PDB entry 8WNI | X-ray diffraction, 1.95 A resolution | chain A

# Chain A
Name: Isoleucine--tRNA ligase
Source organism: Helicobacter pylori
Notes: EC 6.1.1.5
Reference sequence: A0A2J9KLI1 (A0A2J9KLI1_HELPX); residues 1-920 here = UniProt positions 1-920
Sequence (921 residues; row label = number of the first residue in the row; numbering starts at 0):
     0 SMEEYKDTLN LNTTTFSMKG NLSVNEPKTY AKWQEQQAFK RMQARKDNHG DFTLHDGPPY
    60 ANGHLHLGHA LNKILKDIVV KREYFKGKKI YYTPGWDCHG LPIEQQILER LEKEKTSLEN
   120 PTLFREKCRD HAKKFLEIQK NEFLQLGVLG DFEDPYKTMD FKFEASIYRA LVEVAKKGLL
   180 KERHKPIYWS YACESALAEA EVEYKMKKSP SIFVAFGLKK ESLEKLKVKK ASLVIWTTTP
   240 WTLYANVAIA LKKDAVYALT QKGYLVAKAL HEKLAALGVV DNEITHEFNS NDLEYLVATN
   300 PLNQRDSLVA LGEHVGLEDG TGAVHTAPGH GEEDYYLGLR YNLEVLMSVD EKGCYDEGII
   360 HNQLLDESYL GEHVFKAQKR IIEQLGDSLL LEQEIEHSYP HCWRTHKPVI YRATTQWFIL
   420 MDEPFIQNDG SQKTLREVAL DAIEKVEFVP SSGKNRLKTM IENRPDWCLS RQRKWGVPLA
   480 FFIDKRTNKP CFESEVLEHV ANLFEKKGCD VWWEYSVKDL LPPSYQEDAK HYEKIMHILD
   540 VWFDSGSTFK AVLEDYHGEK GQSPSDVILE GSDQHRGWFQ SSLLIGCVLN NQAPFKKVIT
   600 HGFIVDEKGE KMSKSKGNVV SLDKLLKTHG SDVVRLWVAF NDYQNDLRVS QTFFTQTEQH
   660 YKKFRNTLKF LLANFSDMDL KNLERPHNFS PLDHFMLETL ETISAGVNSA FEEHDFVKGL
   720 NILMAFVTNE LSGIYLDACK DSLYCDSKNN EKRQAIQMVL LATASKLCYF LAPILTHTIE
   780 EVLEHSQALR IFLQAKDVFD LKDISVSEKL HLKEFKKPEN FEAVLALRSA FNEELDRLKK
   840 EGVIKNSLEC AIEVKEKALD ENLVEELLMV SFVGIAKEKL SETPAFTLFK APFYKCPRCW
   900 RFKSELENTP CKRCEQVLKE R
Not modelled in the structure: 0-2
Differences from the reference sequence: expression tag (0)
Metal / ion sites: Zn2+: Cys895, Cys898, Cys910, Cys913
Residues lining bound ligands: valine (VAL): Gly56, Pro57, Pro58, Tyr59, Asp96, Trp541, Ser544, Gln573, Trp577

# In short
Bound to chain A: valine. The Zn2+ site is built by Cys895, Cys898, Cys910 and Cys913.
Chain A is Isoleucine--tRNA ligase (Helicobacter pylori); the structure, Crystal structure of H. pylori
isoleucyl-tRNA synthetase (HpIleRS) in complex with Val, was determined by X-ray diffraction (same publication
as 8WNF, 8WNG, 8WNJ, 8WO2 and 8WO3).
